4ANV - chain A; structure by X-ray diffraction, 2.13 A resolution.

[Chain A]
Molecule: Phosphatidylinositol-4,5-bisphosphate 3-kinase catalytic subunit gamma isoform
Source organism: Homo sapiens
Notes: EC 2.7.1.137, 2.7.1.153, 2.7.11.1; fragment: catalytic subunit gamma, residues 144-1102
UniProtKB: P48736 (PK3CG_HUMAN); residues 144-1102 here = UniProt positions 144-1102
Amino-acid sequence (980 residues; each row starts with the number of its first residue):
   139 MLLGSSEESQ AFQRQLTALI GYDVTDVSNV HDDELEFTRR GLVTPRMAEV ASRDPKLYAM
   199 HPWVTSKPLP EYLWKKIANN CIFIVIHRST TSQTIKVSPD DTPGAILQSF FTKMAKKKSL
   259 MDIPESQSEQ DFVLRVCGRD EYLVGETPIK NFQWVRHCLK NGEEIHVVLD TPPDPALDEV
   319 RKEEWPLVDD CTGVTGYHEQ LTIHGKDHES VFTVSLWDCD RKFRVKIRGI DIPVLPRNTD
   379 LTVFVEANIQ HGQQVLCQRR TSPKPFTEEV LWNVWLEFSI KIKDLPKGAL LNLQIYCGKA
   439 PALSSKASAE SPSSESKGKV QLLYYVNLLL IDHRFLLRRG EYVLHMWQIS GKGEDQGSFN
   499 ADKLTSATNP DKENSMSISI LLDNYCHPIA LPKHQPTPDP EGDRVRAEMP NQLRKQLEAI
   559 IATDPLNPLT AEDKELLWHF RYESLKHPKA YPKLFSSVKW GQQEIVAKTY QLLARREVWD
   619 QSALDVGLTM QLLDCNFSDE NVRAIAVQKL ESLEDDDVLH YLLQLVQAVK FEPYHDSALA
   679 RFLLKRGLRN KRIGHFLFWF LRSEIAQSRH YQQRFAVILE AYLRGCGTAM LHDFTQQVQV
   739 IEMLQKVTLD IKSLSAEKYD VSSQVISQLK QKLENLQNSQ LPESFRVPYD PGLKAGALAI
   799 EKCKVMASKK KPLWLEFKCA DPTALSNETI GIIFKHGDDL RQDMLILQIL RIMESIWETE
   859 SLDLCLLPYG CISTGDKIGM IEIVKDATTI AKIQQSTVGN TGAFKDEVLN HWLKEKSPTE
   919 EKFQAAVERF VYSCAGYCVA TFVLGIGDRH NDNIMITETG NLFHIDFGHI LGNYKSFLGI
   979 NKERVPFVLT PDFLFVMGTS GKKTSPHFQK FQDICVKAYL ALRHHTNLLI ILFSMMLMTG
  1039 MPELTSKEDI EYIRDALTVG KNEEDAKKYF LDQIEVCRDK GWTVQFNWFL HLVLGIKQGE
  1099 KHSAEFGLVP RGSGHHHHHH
Not modelled in the structure: 139-143, 253-266, 323-350, 377-378, 436-458, 490-496, 534-543, 756-758, 969-979, 1090-1118
Construct notes: expression tag (139-143, 1103-1118)
Swiss-Prot annotation at these positions:
  - region: Val-803 to Lys-809 (G-loop), Gly-943 to Asn-951 (Catalytic loop), His-962 to Thr-988 (Activation loop)
  - binding site (ATP): Gly-829 to Leu-838, Leu-864 to Thr-872, Phe-961 to Leu-969
  - modified residue: Thr-1024 (Phosphothreonine), Ser-1101 (Phosphoserine)
  - natural variant: Arg-1021 (R1021P: In IMD97), Asn-1085 (N1085S: In IMD97)
  - mutagenesis: Lys-833 (K833R: Loss of kinase activity. Loss of autophosphorylation. Reduced inflammatory reactions but no alterations in cardiac contractility), Arg-947 (R947P: Abolishes protein and lipid kinase activity. Does not abolish interaction with GRK2), Ser-1101 (S1101A/Q: Loss of autophosphorylation. No effect on phosphatidylinositol-4,5-bisphosphate 3-kinase activity)
Ligand contacts: 751 (2-{4-[(4'-methoxybiphenyl-3-yl)sulfonyl]piperazin-1-yl}-3-(4-methoxyphenyl)pyrazine): Met-804, Ser-806, Pro-810, Trp-812, Ile-831, Lys-833, Tyr-867, Ile-879, Glu-880, Ile-881, Val-882, Ala-885, Thr-887, Lys-890, Asp-950, Asn-951, Met-953, Phe-961, Ile-963, Asp-964

[Summary]
Chain A binds compound 751. UniProt lists 28 ATP-binding residues and 3 mutagenesis sites.
Chain A is Phosphatidylinositol-4,5-bisphosphate 3-kinase catalytic subunit gamma isoform (Homo sapiens); the
structure, Complexes of PI3Kgamma with isoform selective inhibitors, was determined by X-ray diffraction
together with 4ANU, 4ANW and 4ANX from the same study.
